Entry 8B5I (X-ray diffraction, 1.60 A resolution); this record covers chain AAA.

[Chain AAA]
Protein: Bromodomain-containing protein 2
From: Homo sapiens
UniProt: P25440 (BRD2_HUMAN); numbering as in UniProt (aligned over 344-455)
Amino-acid sequence (115 residues; each row starts with the number of its first residue):
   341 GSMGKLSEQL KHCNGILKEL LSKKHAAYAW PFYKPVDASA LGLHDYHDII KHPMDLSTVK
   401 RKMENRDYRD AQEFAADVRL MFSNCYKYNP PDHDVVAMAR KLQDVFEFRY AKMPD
Not modelled in the structure: 341-343
Differences from the reference sequence: expression tag (341-343)
Residues lining bound ligands: P0U ((1R)-7,8-dimethoxy-1,3-dimethyl-1H-3-benzazepin-2-one): Trp370, Pro371, Phe372, Val376, Leu381, Leu383, Tyr386, Cys425, Tyr428, Asn429, His433, Val435
Swiss-Prot annotation at these positions:
  - mutagenesis: Val376 (V376A: Abolished binding to histone H4 acetylated at 'Lys-12' (H4K12ac)), Leu381 (L381A: Reduced binding to histone H4 acetylated at 'Lys-12' (H4K12ac)), Leu383 (L383A: Reduced binding to histone H4 acetylated at 'Lys-12' (H4K12ac)), Asn429 (N429A: Abolished binding to histone H4 acetylated at 'Lys-12' (H4K12ac))
What the authors report for this chain:
  - binding site for P0U: Leu383, Tyr386, Asn429

[Summary]
Chain AAA binds compound P0U. From UniProt: 4 mutagenesis sites. From the paper: a binding site for P0U at
Leu383, Tyr386 and Asn429.
Chain AAA is Bromodomain-containing protein 2 (Homo sapiens); the structure, C-TERMINAL BROMODOMAIN OF HUMAN
BRD2 WITH 7,8-dimethoxy-1,3-dimethyl-1,3-dihydro-2H-benzo[d]azepin-2-one, was determined by X-ray diffraction,
deposited together with 8B5G, 8B5H and 8B5J.
